Entry 6FZG (X-ray diffraction, 2.10 A resolution); this record covers chain A.

[Chain A]
Name: Peroxisome proliferator-activated receptor gamma
Source organism: Homo sapiens
UniProtKB: P37231 (PPARG_HUMAN), isoform P37231-2; residues 231-505 here correspond to UniProt positions 203-477 (UniProt number = residue number - 28)
Sequence (276 residues; each row starts with the number of its first residue):
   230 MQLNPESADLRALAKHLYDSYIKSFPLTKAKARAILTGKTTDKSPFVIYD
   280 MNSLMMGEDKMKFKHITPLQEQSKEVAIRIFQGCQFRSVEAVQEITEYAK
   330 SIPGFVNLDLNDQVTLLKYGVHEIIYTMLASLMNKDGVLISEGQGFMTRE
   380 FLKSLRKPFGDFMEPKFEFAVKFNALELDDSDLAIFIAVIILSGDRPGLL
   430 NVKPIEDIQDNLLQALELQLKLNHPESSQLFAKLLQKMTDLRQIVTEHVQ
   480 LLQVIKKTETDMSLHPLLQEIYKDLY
Construct notes: initiating methionine (230); engineered mutation M290 (Ile262 in P37231)
Residues lining bound ligands: EDK ((2S)-3-[4-[2-[methyl(pyridin-2-yl)amino]ethoxy]phenyl]-2-[[2-(phenylcarbonyl)phenyl]amino]propanoic acid): F292, I309, F310, G312, C313, Q314, R316, S317, H351, I354, Y355, L358, V367, I369, M376, L381, F388, F391, M392, H477, L481, I484, L493, L497, Y501
Reported in the primary citation:
  - binding site for EDK: I369
  - mutagenesis - S249L, M280I, T475M: increased signaling
  - mutagenesis - T475M (2-fold): increased binding to RXRalpha
  - mutagenesis - M280I: unchanged binding to RXRalpha
  - mutagenesis - M280I, T475M: increased binding to MED1
  - disease-associated variants - M280I: increased signaling
  - post-translational modification sites: S273 (citing earlier work)

[Summary]
Chain A binds compound EDK. The paper reports a binding site for EDK at I369; S249L, M280I and T475M increase
signaling.
Chain A is Peroxisome proliferator-activated receptor gamma (Homo sapiens); the structure, PPAR gamma mutant
complex, was determined by X-ray diffraction (same publication as 6FZF, 6FZJ, 6FZP and 6FZY).
